PDB entry 4O6O | X-ray diffraction, 3.00 A resolution | chains A and B

[Chain A (and B)]
Name: Recombination protein RecR
Organism: Thermoanaerobacter tengcongensis
Notes: chain B of this document is another copy of the same molecule, construct and numbering; everything in this record applies to it too
Reference sequence: Q8RDI4 (RECR_THETN); residues -2 to 196 here correspond to UniProt positions 1-199 (UniProt number = residue number + 3)
Sequence (212 residues; each row starts with the number of its first residue; numbers below 1 keep their minus sign (Gly-15 is residue -15)):
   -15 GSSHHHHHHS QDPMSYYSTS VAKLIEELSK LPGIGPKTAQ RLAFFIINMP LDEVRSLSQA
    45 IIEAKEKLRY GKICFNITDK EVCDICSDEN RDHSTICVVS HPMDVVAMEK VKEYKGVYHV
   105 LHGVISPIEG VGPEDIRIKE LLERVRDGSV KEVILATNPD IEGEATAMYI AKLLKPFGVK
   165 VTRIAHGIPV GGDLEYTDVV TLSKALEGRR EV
Not modelled in the structure: -15 to -1
Differences from the reference sequence: expression tag (-15 to -3); engineered mutation Gly55 (Cys58 in Q8RDI4)
Bound ions: Zn2+: Cys58, Cys70

[Chain A / chain B interface]
Pairs across the interface (84; chain A residue first):
  Met87(A) with Glu179(B)
  Ala91(A) with Leu178(B)
  Met92(A) with Leu190(B), hydrophobic
  Lys94(A) with Val183(B)
  Val95(A) with Val183(B), hydrophobic; Leu186(B), hydrophobic; Ser187(B)
  Glu136(A) with Arg193(B), salt bridge
  Ile138(A) with Arg193(B)
  Ala140(A) with Leu178(B)
  Asn142(A) with Asp177(B), hydrogen bond; Leu178(B), hydrogen bond (side chain-backbone)
  Pro143(A) with Ile172(B), hydrophobic; Pro173(B); Val174(B), hydrophobic; Gly175(B); Gly176(B)
  Asp144(A) with Gly175(B); Gly176(B)
  Lys164(A) with Glu195(B), salt bridge
  Val165(A) with Glu195(B); Val196(B), hydrogen bond (backbone-backbone)
  Thr166(A) with Arg193(B); Glu195(B); Val196(B)
  Arg167(A) with Arg193(B); Arg194(B), hydrogen bond (backbone-backbone); Val196(B)
  Ile168(A) with Ile172(B), hydrophobic; Ala189(B); Leu190(B), hydrophobic
  Ala169(A) with Gly171(B); Ile172(B), hydrogen bond (backbone-backbone); Ala189(B), hydrogen bond (backbone-backbone); Gly192(B)
  His170(A) with Ile172(B)
  Gly171(A) with Ala169(B); Gly171(B); Ile172(B), hydrogen bond (backbone-backbone); Pro173(B)
  Ile172(A) with Pro143(B), hydrophobic; Ala169(B), hydrogen bond (backbone-backbone); His170(B); Gly171(B), hydrogen bond (backbone-backbone)
  Pro173(A) with Gly171(B); Thr185(B)
  Val174(A) with Pro143(B); Thr185(B)
  Gly175(A) with Pro143(B), hydrogen bond (backbone-backbone); Asp144(B)
  Gly176(A) with Asn142(B); Pro143(B); Asp144(B)
  Asp177(A) with Asn142(B)
  Leu178(A) with Asp88(B); Ala140(B); Thr141(B); Asn142(B), hydrogen bond (backbone-side chain)
  Glu179(A) with Met87(B); Asp88(B)
  Val183(A) with Val95(B)
  Thr185(A) with Pro173(B); Val174(B), hydrogen bond (side chain-backbone)
  Leu186(A) with Val95(B), hydrophobic
  Ser187(A) with Val95(B); Glu97(B)
  Ala189(A) with Ile168(B); Ala169(B), hydrogen bond (backbone-backbone)
  Leu190(A) with Met92(B), hydrophobic; Ile138(B), hydrophobic; Ile168(B), hydrophobic
  Gly192(A) with Ala169(B)
  Arg193(A) with Lys99(B); Glu136(B), salt bridge; Ile138(B); Thr166(B); Arg167(B); Ala169(B)
  Arg194(A) with Thr166(B); Arg167(B), hydrogen bond (backbone-backbone); Gly192(B)
  Glu195(A) with Thr166(B)
  Val196(A) with Val165(B); Arg167(B)
Other interface residues (no listed pair), chain A (45 interface residues in all): Val83, Asp88, Tyr98, Met152, Ala155, Asp182, Lys188
Other interface residues (no listed pair), chain B (44 interface residues in all): Ala91, Lys94, Tyr98, Val184, Lys188

[Overview]
45 residues of chain A and 44 residues of chain B are in contact, with 14 hydrogen bonds and 3 salt bridges.
Polar pairs include Glu136(A)-Arg193(B), Lys164(A)-Glu195(B) and Asn142(A)-Asp177(B). The Zn2+ site is built
by Cys58(A) and Cys70(A).
Chain A and chain B are both Recombination protein RecR (Thermoanaerobacter tengcongensis); the structure,
Structural and functional studies the characterization of Cys4 Zinc-finger motif in the recombination mediator
protein RecR, was determined by X-ray diffraction.
